Entry 1J2X (X-ray diffraction, 2.00 A resolution); this record covers chains A and B.

[Chain A]
Molecule: Transcription initiation factor IIF, alpha subunit
Organism: Homo sapiens
Notes: fragment: C-terminal domain
Reference sequence: P35269 (T2FA_HUMAN); numbering as in UniProt (aligned over 449-517)
Amino-acid sequence (73 residues; numbered 445 to 517; the number before each row is that of its first residue):
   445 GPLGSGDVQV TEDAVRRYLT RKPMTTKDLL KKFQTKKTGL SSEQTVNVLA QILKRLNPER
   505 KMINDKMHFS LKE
Unresolved in the structure: 448-450
Sequence notes: cloning artifact (445-448)
Bound ions: Zn2+: Glu503, His512, Glu517
Swiss-Prot annotation at these positions:
  - binding site (Zn(2+)): Glu503, His512, Glu517
  - modified residue: Ser449 (Phosphoserine)
Reported in the primary citation:
  - Zn2+ coordination: Glu503, His512

[Chain B]
Molecule: RNA polymerase II CTD phosphatase
Notes: fragment: C-terminal peptide
Reference sequence: Q9Y5B0 (CTDP1_HUMAN); residues 944-961 here = UniProt positions 944-961
Amino-acid sequence (18 residues; row label = number of the first residue in the row):
   944 SEADEMAKAL EAELNDLM

[How chain A and chain B interact]
Residue-residue contacts - 21 pairs, chain A then chain B:
  Thr470(A) - Ala950(B)
  Thr470(A) - Glu954(B)  hydrogen bond
  Lys471(A) - Asp947(B)  salt bridge
  Leu474(A) - Ala946(B)
  Leu474(A) - Met949(B)
  Leu474(A) - Ala950(B)
  Ser486(A) - Met949(B)
  Glu487(A) - Met961(B)
  Thr489(A) - Met949(B)
  Val490(A) - Met949(B)
  Val490(A) - Ala952(B)
  Val490(A) - Leu953(B)
  Asn491(A) - Met961(B)
  Leu493(A) - Leu953(B)  hydrophobic
  Ala494(A) - Leu953(B)
  Ala494(A) - Glu956(B)
  Ala494(A) - Leu957(B)
  Leu497(A) - Leu957(B)  hydrophobic
  Lys498(A) - Glu956(B)  salt bridge
  Lys498(A) - Leu957(B)
  Phe513(A) - Leu957(B)  hydrophobic
Interface residues without a listed pair, chain A (16 interface residues in all): Lys475, Thr479, Met511
Interface residues without a listed pair, chain B (12 interface residues in all): Glu945, Asp959
The authors on this interface:
  - specific contacts: Thr470(A)-Glu954(B) (hydrogen bond), Lys471(A)-Asp947(B) (salt bridge), Leu474(A)-Met949(B), Thr489(A)-Met949(B), Val490(A)-Met949(B), Leu493(A)-Leu953(B) (hydrophobic contact), Lys498(A)-Glu956(B) (salt bridge), Lys510(A)-Glu954(B) (water-mediated contact), Met511(A)-Glu954(B) (water-mediated contact)

[Overview]
Chain A and chain B form an interface of 16 and 12 residues respectively; the contacts include 1 hydrogen bond
and 2 salt bridges. Polar pairs include Lys471(A)-Asp947(B), Lys498(A)-Glu956(B) and Thr470(A)-Glu954(B). The
authors report a hydrogen bond between Thr470(A) and Glu954(B); salt bridges between Lys471(A) and Asp947(B)
and Lys498(A) and Glu956(B); contacts between Leu474(A) and Met949(B), Thr489(A) and Met949(B) and Val490(A)
and Met949(B). The paper reports Zn2+ coordination by Glu503(A) and His512(A).
Here chain A is Transcription initiation factor IIF, alpha subunit (Homo sapiens) and chain B is RNA
polymerase II CTD phosphatase. Entry 1J2X (Crystal structure of RAP74 C-terminal domain complexed with FCP1
C-terminal peptide) was determined by X-ray diffraction.
